Entry 5WYZ (X-ray diffraction, 2.30 A resolution); this record covers chains A and B.

# Chain A (and B)
Molecule: Toll-like receptor 8
Organism: Homo sapiens
Notes: fragment: Extracellular domain; chain B of this document is another copy of the same molecule, construct and numbering; everything in this record applies to it too
UniProtKB: Q9NR97 (TLR8_HUMAN); residues 27-827 here = UniProt positions 27-827
Amino-acid sequence (811 residues; numbered 23 to 833; the number before each row is that of its first residue):
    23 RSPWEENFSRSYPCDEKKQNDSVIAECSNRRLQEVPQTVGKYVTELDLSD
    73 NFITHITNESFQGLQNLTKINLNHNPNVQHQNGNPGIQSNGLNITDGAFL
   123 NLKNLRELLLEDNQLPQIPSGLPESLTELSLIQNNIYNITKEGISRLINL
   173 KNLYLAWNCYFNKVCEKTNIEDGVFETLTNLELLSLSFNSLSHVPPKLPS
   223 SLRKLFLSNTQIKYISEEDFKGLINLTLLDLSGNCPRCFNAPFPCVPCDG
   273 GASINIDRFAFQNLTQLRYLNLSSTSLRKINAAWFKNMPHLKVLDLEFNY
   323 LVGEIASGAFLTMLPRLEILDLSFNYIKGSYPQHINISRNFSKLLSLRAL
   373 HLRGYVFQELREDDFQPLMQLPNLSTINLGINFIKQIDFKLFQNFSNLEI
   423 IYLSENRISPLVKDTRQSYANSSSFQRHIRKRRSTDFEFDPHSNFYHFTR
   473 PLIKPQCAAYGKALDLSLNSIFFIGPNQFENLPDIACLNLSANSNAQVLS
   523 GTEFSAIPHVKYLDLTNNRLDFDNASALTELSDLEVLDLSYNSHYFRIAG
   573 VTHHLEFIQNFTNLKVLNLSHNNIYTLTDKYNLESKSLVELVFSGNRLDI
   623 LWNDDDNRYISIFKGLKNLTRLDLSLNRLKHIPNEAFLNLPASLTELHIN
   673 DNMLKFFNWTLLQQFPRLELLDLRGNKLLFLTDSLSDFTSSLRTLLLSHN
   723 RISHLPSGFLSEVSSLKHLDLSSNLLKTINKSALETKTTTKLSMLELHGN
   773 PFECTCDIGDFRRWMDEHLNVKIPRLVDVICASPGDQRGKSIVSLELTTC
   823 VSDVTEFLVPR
Unresolved in the structure: 23-31, 101-111, 435-460, 819-833 (chain B: 23-31, 101-111, 438-460, 754-761, 819-833)
Disulfide bonds: C36-C49, C181-C187, C257-C270, C260-C267, C479-C509, C776-C803
Covalently attached groups: glycan linked to N293, N590; N-acetylglucosamine (NAG) linked to N395, N511, N640, N680
Differences from the reference sequence: expression tag (23-26, 828-833)
Ligand contacts:
  - 4-(3-methyl-4-oxidanyl-phenyl)quinolin-7-ol (7VF), molecule 1: F261, N262, F346, Y348, I349, K350, G351, S352, G376, V378, I403, F405
  - 4-(3-methyl-4-oxidanyl-phenyl)quinolin-7-ol (7VF), molecule 2: F494, F495, A518, Q519, V520, Y567
UniProt features mapped onto this chain:
  - glycosylation (N-linked (GlcNAc...) asparagine): N29, N42, N80, N88, N115, N160, N247, N285, N293, N358, N362, N395, N416, N443, N511, N546, N582, N590, N640, N680 and 1 more in UniProt
  - natural variant: P432 (P432L: In IMD98), F494 (F494L: In IMD98), G572 (G572D: In IMD98; G572V: In IMD98)
  - mutagenesis: Y348 (Y348A: Abolishes activation of NF-kappa-B; Y348A: Abolishes responses to both ssRNA and chemical ligands), V378 (V378A: Increases activation of NF-kappa-B), F405 (F405A: Abolishes activation of NF-kappa-B; F405A: Abolishes responses to both ssRNA and chemical ligands), R452 to R455 (Monomeric and inactive), V520 (V520A: Strongly decreases activation of NF-kappa-B), D543 (D543A: Abolishes activation of NF-kappa-B; D543A: Abolishes responses to both ssRNA and chemical ligands), T574 (T574A: Abolishes responses to both ssRNA and chemical ligands; T574A: Strongly decreases activation of NF-kappa-B)
What the authors report for this chain:
  - binding site for 4-(3-methyl-4-oxidanyl-phenyl)quinolin-7-ol: G351, S516, Q519, V520, Y567
  - conformationally variable residues (side-chain flip): Y567

# Interface between chain A and chain B
Residue-residue contacts - 48 pairs, chain A then chain B:
  F261(A) - V520(B)  hydrophobic
  N262(A) - A518(B)  hydrogen bond (side chain-backbone)
  N262(A) - V520(B)
  N262(A) - D543(B)
  N262(A) - H566(B)  hydrogen bond (backbone-side chain)
  N262(A) - Y567(B)
  A263(A) - H566(B)
  P264(A) - H566(B)
  P264(A) - V573(B)
  P264(A) - T574(B)  hydrogen bond (backbone-backbone)
  F265(A) - G572(B)
  P266(A) - T574(B)
  F320(A) - F568(B)  hydrophobic
  F346(A) - F568(B)  hydrophobic
  Y348(A) - Y567(B)  hydrogen bond
  G351(A) - V434(B)
  G351(A) - F495(B)
  S352(A) - F495(B)
  Y353(A) - F494(B)
  V378(A) - F494(B)  hydrophobic
  F405(A) - F494(B)  hydrophobic
  K407(A) - S431(B)
  R429(A) - S492(B)
  S431(A) - K407(B)
  V434(A) - G351(B)
  S492(A) - R429(B)
  F494(A) - Y353(B)
  F494(A) - V378(B)  hydrophobic
  F494(A) - F405(B)  hydrophobic
  F495(A) - G351(B)
  F495(A) - S352(B)
  A518(A) - N262(B)  hydrogen bond (backbone-side chain)
  V520(A) - F261(B)  hydrophobic
  V520(A) - N262(B)
  D543(A) - N262(B)
  H566(A) - N262(B)  hydrogen bond (side chain-backbone)
  H566(A) - A263(B)
  H566(A) - P264(B)
  Y567(A) - N262(B)
  Y567(A) - Y348(B)  hydrogen bond
  F568(A) - F320(B)  hydrophobic
  F568(A) - F346(B)  hydrophobic
  I570(A) - F265(B)  hydrophobic
  A571(A) - F461(B)
  G572(A) - F265(B)
  V573(A) - P264(B)
  T574(A) - P264(B)  hydrogen bond (backbone-backbone)
  T574(A) - P266(B)
Also at the interface, not in a pair above, chain A (39 interface residues in all): R375, Q380, P432, F461, P498, S516, D545
Also at the interface, not in a pair above, chain B (38 interface residues in all): P432, K435, P498, S516, D545, I570, A571

# Summary
The interface between chain A and chain B involves 39 residues on one side and 38 on the other; the contacts
include 8 hydrogen bonds. Polar contacts include N262(A)-A518(B), N262(A)-H566(B) and Y348(A)-Y567(B). Chain A
binds 4-(3-methyl-4-oxidanyl-phenyl)quinolin-7-ol. The paper reports a binding site for
4-(3-methyl-4-oxidanyl-phenyl)quinolin-7-ol at G351(A), S516(A) and Q519(A) among others; conformational
variability at Y567(A).
Both chains are Toll-like receptor 8 (Homo sapiens). Entry 5WYZ (Crystal structure of human TLR8 in complex
with CU-CPT9b) was determined by X-ray diffraction together with 5WYX from the same study.
